Entry 6U9D (X-ray diffraction, 3.19 A resolution); this record covers chains I and L of the 16 polymer chains in the assembly.

== Chain I ==
Name: Acetolactate synthase catalytic subunit, mitochondrial
Source organism: Saccharomyces cerevisiae
Notes: EC 2.2.1.6
UniProt: P07342 (ILVB_YEAST); residue numbers follow UniProt; this construct covers 58-687
Sequence (644 residues; row label = number of the first residue in the row):
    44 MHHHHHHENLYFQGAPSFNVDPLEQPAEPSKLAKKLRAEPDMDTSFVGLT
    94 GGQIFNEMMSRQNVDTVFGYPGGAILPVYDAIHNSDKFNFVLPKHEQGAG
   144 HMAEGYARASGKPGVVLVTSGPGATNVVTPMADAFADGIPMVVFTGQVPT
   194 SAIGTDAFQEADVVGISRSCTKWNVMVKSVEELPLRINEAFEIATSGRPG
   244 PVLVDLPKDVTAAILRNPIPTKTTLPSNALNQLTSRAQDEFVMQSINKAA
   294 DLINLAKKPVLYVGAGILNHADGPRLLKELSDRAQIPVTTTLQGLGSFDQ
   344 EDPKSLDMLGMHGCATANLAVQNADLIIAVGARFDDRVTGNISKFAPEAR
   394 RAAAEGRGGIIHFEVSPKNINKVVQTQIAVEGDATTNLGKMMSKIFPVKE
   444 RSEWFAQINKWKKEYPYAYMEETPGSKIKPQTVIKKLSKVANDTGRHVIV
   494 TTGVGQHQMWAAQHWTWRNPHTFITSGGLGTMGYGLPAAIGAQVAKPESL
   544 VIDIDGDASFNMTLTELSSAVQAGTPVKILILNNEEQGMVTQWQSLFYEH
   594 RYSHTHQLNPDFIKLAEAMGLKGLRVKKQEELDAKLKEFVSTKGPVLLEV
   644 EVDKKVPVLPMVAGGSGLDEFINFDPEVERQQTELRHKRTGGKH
Not modelled in the structure: 44-83
Differences from the reference sequence: initiating methionine (44); expression tag (45-57)
Ion coordination: Mg2+: Asp550, Asn577, Glu579 (together with thiamine diphosphate)
Residues lining bound ligands:
  - Bensulfuron methyl (60G; methyl 2-[(4,6-dimethoxypyrimidin-2-yl)carbamoylsulfamoylmethyl]benzoate), molecule 1: Gly115, Gly116, Ala117, Leu119, Ser163, Val191, Pro192, Ala195, Ala200, Phe201, Gln202, Lys251
  - Bensulfuron methyl (60G), molecule 2: Met354, Asp379, Arg380, Met582, Val583, Trp586
  - FAD (flavin-adenine dinucleotide): Ala179, Asp180, Arg241, Pro242, Gly307, Ala308, Gly309, Asn312, Thr334, Leu335, Gln336, Met351, Leu352, Gly353, Met354, His355, Gly356, Gly374, Ala375, Arg376, Asp378, Arg380, Val381, Phe406, Glu407, Val408, Ser409, Asn412, Gly425, Asp426, Ala427, Val497, Gln501, Met502, Ser519, Gly520, Gly521, Gly523
  - thiamine diphosphate (TPP), molecule 1: Tyr113, Pro114, Gly115, Glu139, Thr162, Pro165, Gly166, Asn169, Gln202
  - thiamine diphosphate (TPP), molecule 2: Val497, Gly498, Gln499, His500, Gly523, Thr524, Met525, Gly549, Asp550, Ala551, Ser552, Met555, Asn577, Glu579, Gln580, Gly581, Met582, Val583
UniProt features mapped onto this chain:
  - binding site (thiamine diphosphate): Glu139
  - binding site (FAD): Arg241
  - binding site (Mg(2+)): Asp550, Asn577, Glu579

== Chain L ==
Name: Acetolactate synthase small subunit, mitochondrial
Source organism: Saccharomyces cerevisiae
UniProt: B3LU66 (B3LU66_YEAS1); residue numbers follow UniProt; this construct covers 41-309
Sequence (297 residues; row label = number of the first residue in the row):
    13 MGSSHHHHHHSSGLVPRGSHMENLYFQGATRPPLPTLDTPSWNANSAVSS
    63 IIYETPAPSRQPRKQHVLNCLVQNEPGVLSRVSGTLAARGFNIDSLVVCN
   113 TEVKDLSRMTIVLQGQDGVIEQARRQIEDLVPVYAVLDYTNSEIIKRELV
   163 MARISLLGTEYFEDLLLHHHTSTNAGAADSQELVAEIREKQFHPANLPAS
   213 EVLRLKHEHLNDITNLTNNFGGRVVDISETSCIVELSAKPTRISAFLKLV
   263 EPFGVLECARSGMMALPRTPLKTSTEEAADEDEKISEIVDISQLPPG
Not modelled in the structure: 13-40, 296-309
Differences from the reference sequence: initiating methionine (13); expression tag (14-40)
Residues lining bound ligands:
  - ATP (adenosine-5'-triphosphate), molecule 1: Arg159, Lys251, Arg254, Arg280, Leu283
  - ATP, molecule 2: Asn231, Phe232, Lys251, Thr253, Arg254, Ala257
  - ATP, molecule 3: Val236, Val237, Asp238, Ile239

== Chain I / chain L interface ==
Contacting residue pairs (5):
  Ile196(I) with Arg101(L)
  Gly197(I) with Arg101(L), hydrogen bond (backbone-side chain)
  Asp199(I) with Arg101(L), salt bridge
  Asp205(I) with Ala100(L)
  Leu273(I) with Thr185(L)
Other interface residues (no listed pair), chain I (6 interface residues in all): Thr198
Other interface residues (no listed pair), chain L (7 interface residues in all): Gly96, Gln134, Gln138, Ser184

== Overview ==
The interface between chain I and chain L involves 6 residues on one side and 7 on the other, with 1 hydrogen
bond and 1 salt bridge. Among the polar pairs are Asp199(I)-Arg101(L) and Gly197(I)-Arg101(L).
Here chain I is Acetolactate synthase catalytic subunit, mitochondrial and chain L is Acetolactate synthase
small subunit, mitochondrial, both from Saccharomyces cerevisiae. Entry 6U9D (Saccharomyces cerevisiae
acetohydroxyacid synthase) was determined by X-ray diffraction, deposited together with 6U9H, 6VZ8 and 6WO1.
